Entry 4UME (X-ray diffraction, 2.09 A resolution); this record covers chain A.

# Chain A
Name: 3-deoxy-D-manno-octulosonate 8-phosphate phosphatase kdsc
Source organism: Moraxella catarrhalis BC8
Notes: EC 3.1.3.45
Reference sequence: F1X4B5 (F1X4B5_MORCA); residues 1-173 here = UniProt positions 1-173
Sequence (193 residues; each row starts with the number of its first residue; numbers below 1 keep their minus sign (Met-19 is residue -19)):
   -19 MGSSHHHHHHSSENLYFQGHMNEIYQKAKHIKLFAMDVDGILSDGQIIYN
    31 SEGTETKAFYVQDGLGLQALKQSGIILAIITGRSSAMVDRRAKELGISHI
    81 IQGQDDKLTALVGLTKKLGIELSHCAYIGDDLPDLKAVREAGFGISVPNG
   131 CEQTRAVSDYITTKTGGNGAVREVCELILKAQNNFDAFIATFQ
Not modelled in the structure: -19 to -1
Construct notes: expression tag (-19 to 0)
Ion coordination: Mg2+: Asp17, Asp19, Asp110
Residues lining bound ligands: 3-deoxy-manno-oct-2-ulosonic acid (KDO; 3-deoxy-alpha-D-manno-oct-2-ulopyranosonic acid): Asp17, Asp19, Ile27, Tyr40, Val41, Gly44, Leu45, Gln48, Thr61, Gly62, Arg63, Arg71, Glu74, Leu75, Asp85, Pro113

# Overview
Bound to chain A: 3-deoxy-manno-oct-2-ulosonic acid. Asp17, Asp19 and Asp110 coordinate Mg2+.
Chain A is 3-deoxy-D-manno-octulosonate 8-phosphate phosphatase kdsc (Moraxella catarrhalis BC8); the
structure, Crystal structure of 3-deoxy-D-manno-octulosonate 8-phosphate phosphatase from Moraxella
catarrhalis in complex with Magnesium ion and KDO ..., was determined by X-ray diffraction together with 4UM5,
4UM7, 4UMD and 4UMF from the same study.
